Entry 3GDF (X-ray diffraction, 2.50 A resolution); this record covers chains A and D of the 4 polymer chains in the assembly.

== Chain A (and D) ==
Protein: Probable NADP-dependent mannitol dehydrogenase
From: Cladosporium herbarum
Notes: EC 1.1.1.138; chain D of this document is another copy of the same molecule, construct and numbering; everything in this record applies to it too
Reference sequence: P0C0Y5 (MTDH_CLAHE); numbering as in UniProt (aligned over 1-267)
Amino-acid sequence (267 residues; numbered 1 to 267; the number before each row is that of its first residue):
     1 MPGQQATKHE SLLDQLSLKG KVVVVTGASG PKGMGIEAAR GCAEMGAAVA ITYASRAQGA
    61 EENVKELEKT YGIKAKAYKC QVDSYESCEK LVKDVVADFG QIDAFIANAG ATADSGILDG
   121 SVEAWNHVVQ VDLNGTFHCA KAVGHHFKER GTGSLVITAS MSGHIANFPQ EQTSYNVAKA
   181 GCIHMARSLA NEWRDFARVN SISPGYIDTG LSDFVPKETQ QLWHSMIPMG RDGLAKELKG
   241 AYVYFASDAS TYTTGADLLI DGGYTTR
Metal / ion sites: Zn2+ site 1: Glu123, His127; Zn2+ site 2: Arg267 (shared with Arg267(D) of chain D)
Curated features (UniProtKB/Swiss-Prot):
  - active site: Ser160 (Proton donor), Tyr175 (Proton acceptor), Lys179 (Lowers pKa of active site Tyr)
  - binding site (NADP(+)): Asn108, Lys141, Tyr175, Lys179, Ile207, Thr209

== How chain A and chain D interact ==
Residue-residue contacts (13; chain A residue first):
  Ile165(A) with Thr266(D); Arg267(D)
  Ala166(A) with Thr266(D), hydrogen bond (backbone-backbone); Arg267(D)
  Phe168(A) with Arg267(D)
  Tyr264(A) with Arg267(D)
  Thr266(A) with Ile165(D); Ala166(D), hydrogen bond (backbone-backbone)
  Arg267(A) with Ile165(D); Ala166(D); Phe168(D); Tyr264(D); Arg267(D)
Other interface residues (no listed pair), chain A (7 interface residues in all): Thr265
Other interface residues (no listed pair), chain D (7 interface residues in all): Thr265

== In short ==
Chain A and chain D each contribute 7 residues to their interface; the contacts include 2 hydrogen bonds. The
hydrogen-bonded pair Ala166(A)-Thr266(D) is a backbone contact. Curated annotation (UniProt) lists 3
active-site residues and 6 NADP+-binding residues on chain A.
Both chains are Probable NADP-dependent mannitol dehydrogenase (Cladosporium herbarum). Entry 3GDF (Crystal
structure of the NADP-dependent mannitol dehydrogenase from Cladosporium herbarum) was determined by X-ray
diffraction (same publication as 3GDG).
